1PRC - chains C and H of the 4 polymer chains in the assembly; structure by X-ray diffraction, 2.30 A resolution.

== Chain C ==
Protein: Photosynthetic reaction center
Source organism: Blastochloris viridis
Reference sequence: P07173 (CYCR_RHOVI); residues 1-336 here correspond to UniProt positions 21-356 (UniProt number = residue number + 20)
Chain sequence (336 residues; each row starts with the number of its first residue):
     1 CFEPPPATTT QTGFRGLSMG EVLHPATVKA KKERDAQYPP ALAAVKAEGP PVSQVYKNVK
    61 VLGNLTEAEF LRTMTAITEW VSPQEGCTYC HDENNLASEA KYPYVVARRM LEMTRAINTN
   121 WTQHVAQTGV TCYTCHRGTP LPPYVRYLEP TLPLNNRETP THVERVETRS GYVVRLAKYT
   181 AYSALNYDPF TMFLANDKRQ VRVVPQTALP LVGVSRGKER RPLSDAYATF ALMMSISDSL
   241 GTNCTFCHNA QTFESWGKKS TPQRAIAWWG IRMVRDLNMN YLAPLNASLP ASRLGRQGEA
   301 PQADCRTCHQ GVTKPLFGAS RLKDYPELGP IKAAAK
Not modelled in the structure: 334-336
Glycans and other covalent adducts: heme c (HEC) linked to Cys87, Cys90, Cys132, Cys135, Cys244, Cys247, Cys305, Cys308
Bound ions: heme c Fe (4 sites), coordinated by Met74, His91, Met110, His124, His136, Met233, His248, His309
Residues lining bound ligands:
  - heme c (HEC), molecule 1: Tyr56, Lys57, Asn58, Val59, Lys60, Val61, Leu62, Phe70, Leu71, Met74, Thr75, Ile77, Thr78, Ser82, Gly86, His91, Leu96, Ala97, Pro103, Tyr104, Ala107, Arg108
  - heme c (HEC), molecule 2: Ile77, Val81, Tyr89, Tyr102, Pro103, Val106, Ala107, Met110, Leu111, Met113, Thr114, Ile117, Val130, Thr131, His136, Pro140, Leu141, Pro142, Val145, Leu277, Leu282, Leu289, Arg293, Pro301, Thr307, Leu328
  - heme c (HEC), molecule 3: Ile117, His124, Val125, Ala126, Thr128, Gly129, Val130, Leu194, Ile236, Leu240, Phe246, Gln263, Ile266, Ala267, Gly270, Ile271, Met273, Val274, Leu277, Asp304, His309, Thr313, Lys314, Pro315, Gly318
  - heme c (HEC), molecule 4: Val201, Arg202, Val203, Val204, Thr229, Phe230, Met233, Met234, Ile236, Ser237, Leu240, Thr242, Asn243, Phe246, His248, Phe253, Glu254, Trp256, Gln263, Arg264, Ala267, Trp268, Arg272
Curated features (UniProtKB/Swiss-Prot):
  - binding site (heme): Met74, Cys87, Cys90, His91, Met110, His124, Cys132, Cys135, His136, Met233, Cys244, Cys247, His248, Cys305, Cys308, His309
  - site: Cys1 (Not N-palmitoylated)
  - lipidation: Cys1 (S-diacylglycerol cysteine)

== Chain H ==
Protein: Photosynthetic reaction center
Source organism: Blastochloris viridis
Reference sequence: P06008 (RCEH_RHOVI); residue numbers follow UniProt; this construct covers 1-258
Chain sequence (258 residues; numbered 1 to 258; the number before each row is that of its first residue):
     1 MYHGALAQHL DIAQLVWYAQ WLVIWTVVLL YLRREDRREG YPLVEPLGLV KLAPEDGQVY
    61 ELPYPKTFVL PHGGTVTVPR RRPETRELKL AQTDGFEGAP LQPTGNPLVD AVGPASYAER
   121 AEVVDATVDG KAKIVPLRVA TDFSIAEGDV DPRGLPVVAA DGVEAGTVTD LWVDRSEHYF
   181 RYLELSVAGS ARTALIPLGF CDVKKDKIVV TSILSEQFAN VPRLQSRDQI TLREEDKVSA
   241 YYAGGLLYAT PERAESLL
Modified residues: Met1 (n-formylmethionine; FME)
Curated features (UniProtKB/Swiss-Prot):
  - modified residue: Met1 (N-formylmethionine)

== Interface between chain C and chain H ==
Pairs across the interface - 12 pairs, chain C then chain H:
  Thr207(C) - Tyr2(H)
  Leu209(C) - Tyr2(H)
  Leu209(C) - His3(H)
  Pro210(C) - Tyr2(H)
  Pro210(C) - His3(H)  hydrogen bond (backbone-backbone)
  Leu211(C) - Met1(H)
  Leu211(C) - Tyr2(H)  hydrophobic
  Val212(C) - Met1(H)  hydrogen bond (backbone-backbone)
  Val212(C) - Tyr2(H)
  Val212(C) - His3(H)
  Ser215(C) - His3(H)
  Arg216(C) - His3(H)
Other interface residues (no listed pair), chain H (4 interface residues in all): Asp11

== Overview ==
7 residues of chain C face 4 of chain H across their interface, with 2 hydrogen bonds. The backbones
hydrogen-bond at Pro210(C)-His3(H) and Val212(C)-Met1(H). Heme c is covalently linked to Cys87(C), Cys132(C),
Cys244(C) and Cys308(C). Curated annotation (UniProt) lists 16 heme-binding residues on chain C.
Here chain C is Photosynthetic reaction center and chain H is Photosynthetic reaction center, both from
Blastochloris viridis. Entry 1PRC (Crystallographic refinement at 2.3 angstroms resolution and refined model
of the photosynthetic reaction center from rhodopseudomonas ...) was determined by X-ray diffraction.
